Entry 9E1W (electron microscopy, 3.20 A resolution); this record covers chains J and W of the 11 polymer chains in the assembly.

# Chain J
Molecule: 152-nt DNA strand
From: Homo sapiens
Sequence (152 nucleotides; each row starts with the number of its first residue; numbers below 1 keep their minus sign (DC-75 is residue -75)):
   -75 CCCTGGAGAATCCCGGTGCCGAGGCCGCTCAATTGGTCGTAGACAGCTCT
   -25 AGCACCGCTTAAACGCACGTACGCGCTGTCCCCCGCGTTTTAACCGCCAA
    25 GGGGATTACTCCCTAGTCTCCAGGCACGTGTCAGATATATACATCCTGTG
    75 CA

# Chain W
Protein: SWI/SNF-related matrix-associated actin-dependent regulator of chromatin subfamily A member 5
From: Homo sapiens
UniProtKB: O60264 (SMCA5_HUMAN); residues 1-1052 here = UniProt positions 1-1052
Chain sequence (1052 residues; each row starts with the number of its first residue):
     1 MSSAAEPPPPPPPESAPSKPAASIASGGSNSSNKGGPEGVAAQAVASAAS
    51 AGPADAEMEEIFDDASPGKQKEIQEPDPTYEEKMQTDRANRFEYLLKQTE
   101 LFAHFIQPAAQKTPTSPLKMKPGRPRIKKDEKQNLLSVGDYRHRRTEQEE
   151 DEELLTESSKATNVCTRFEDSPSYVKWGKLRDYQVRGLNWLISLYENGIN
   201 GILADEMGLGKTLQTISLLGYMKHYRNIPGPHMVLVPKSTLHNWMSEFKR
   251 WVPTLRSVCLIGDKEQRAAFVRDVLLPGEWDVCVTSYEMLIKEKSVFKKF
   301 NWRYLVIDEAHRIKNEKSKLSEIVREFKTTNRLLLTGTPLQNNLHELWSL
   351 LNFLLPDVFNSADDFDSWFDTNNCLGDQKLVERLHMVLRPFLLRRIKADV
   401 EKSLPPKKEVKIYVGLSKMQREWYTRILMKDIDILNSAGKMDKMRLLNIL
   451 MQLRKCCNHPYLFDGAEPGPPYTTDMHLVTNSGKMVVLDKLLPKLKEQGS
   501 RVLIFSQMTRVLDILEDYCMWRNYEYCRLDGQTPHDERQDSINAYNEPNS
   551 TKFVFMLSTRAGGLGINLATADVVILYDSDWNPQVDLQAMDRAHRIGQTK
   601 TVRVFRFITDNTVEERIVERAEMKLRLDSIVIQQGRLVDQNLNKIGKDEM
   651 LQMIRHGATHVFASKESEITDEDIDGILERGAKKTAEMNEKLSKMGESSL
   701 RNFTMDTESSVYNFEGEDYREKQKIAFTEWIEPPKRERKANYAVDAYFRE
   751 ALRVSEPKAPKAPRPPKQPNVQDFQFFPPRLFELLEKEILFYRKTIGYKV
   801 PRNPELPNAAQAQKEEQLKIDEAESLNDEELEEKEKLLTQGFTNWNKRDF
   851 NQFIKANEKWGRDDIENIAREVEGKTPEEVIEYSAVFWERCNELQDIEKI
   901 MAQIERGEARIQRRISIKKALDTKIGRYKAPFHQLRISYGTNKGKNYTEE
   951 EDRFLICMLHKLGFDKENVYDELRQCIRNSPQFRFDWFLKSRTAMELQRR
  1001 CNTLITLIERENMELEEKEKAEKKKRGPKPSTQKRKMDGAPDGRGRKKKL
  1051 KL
Unresolved in the structure: 1-167, 364-376, 431-442, 635-1052
Residues lining bound ligands: ADP (adenosine-5'-diphosphate): Arg181, Tyr183, Gln184, Met207, Gly208, Leu209, Gly210, Lys211, Thr212, Leu213, Glu247, Trp251, Arg595, Ile596
Swiss-Prot annotation at these positions:
  - motif: Asp308 to His311 (DEAH box)
  - binding site (ATP): Asp205 to Thr212
  - modified residue: Ser2 (N-acetylserine), Ser66 (Phosphoserine), Thr113 (Phosphothreonine), Ser116 (Phosphoserine), Ser137 (Phosphoserine), Ser171 (Phosphoserine), Lys440 (N6-acetyllysine), Ser755 (Phosphoserine), Ser825 (Phosphoserine)
  - cross-link (Glycyl lysine isopeptide (Lys-Gly)): Lys83 (interchain with G-Cter in SUMO2), Lys644 (interchain with G-Cter in SUMO2), Lys647 (interchain with G-Cter in SUMO2), Lys694 (interchain with G-Cter in SUMO2), Lys722 (interchain with G-Cter in SUMO2), Lys735 (interchain with G-Cter in SUMO2), Lys966 (interchain with G-Cter in SUMO2)
  - mutagenesis: Lys211 (K211R: Abolishes ATP hydrolysis. Binds to chromatin itself, but abolishes the chromatin binding of the cohesin complex component RAD21)
What the authors report for this chain:
  - mutagenesis - K455A, R538A: decreased catalytic activity (chromatin remodeling activity)
  - mutagenesis - R620A/K624A: decreased catalytic activity on remodeling

# How chain J and chain W interact
Contacting residue pairs (29):
  DG-24(J) with Leu447(W), phosphate contact; Asn448(W), base contact
  DC-23(J) with Arg445(W), salt bridge to the phosphate; Leu447(W), phosphate contact; Asn448(W), sugar contact
  DA-22(J) with Met451(W), sugar contact; Lys455(W), salt bridge to the phosphate; Met508(W), phosphate contact
  DC-21(J) with Met508(W), phosphate contact; Thr509(W), hydrogen bond to the phosphate; Arg510(W), hydrogen bond to the phosphate
  DC-20(J) with Thr509(W), phosphate contact; Asp530(W), phosphate contact; Gly531(W), phosphate contact; Ser558(W), hydrogen bond to the phosphate; Arg560(W), sugar contact; Ala561(W), phosphate contact
  DG-19(J) with Gly531(W), phosphate contact; Arg538(W), salt bridge to the phosphate; Ala561(W), phosphate contact; Gly562(W), hydrogen bond to the phosphate
  DC-18(J) with Lys238(W), phosphate contact; Ser239(W), phosphate contact; Glu288(W), sugar contact; His535(W), salt bridge to the phosphate
  DT-17(J) with Lys238(W), salt bridge to the phosphate; Met289(W), phosphate contact
  DT-16(J) with Asp263(W), phosphate contact; Arg267(W), salt bridge to the phosphate
Other interface residues (no listed pair), chain W (26 interface residues in all): Gly262, Lys264, Gln452, Gln507

# In short
Chain J and chain W form an interface of 9 and 26 residues respectively; the contacts include 4 hydrogen bonds
and 6 salt bridges. Polar contacts include DC-21(J)-Thr509(W), DC-21(J)-Arg510(W) and DC-20(J)-Ser558(W). The
paper reports that K455A and R538A of chain W reduce catalytic activity (chromatin remodeling activity);
R620A/K624A of chain W reduce catalytic activity on remodeling.
Here chain J is a 152-nt DNA strand and chain W is SWI/SNF-related matrix-associated actin-dependent regulator
of chromatin subfamily A member 5, both from Homo sapiens. Entry 9E1W (Snf2h bound nucleosome complex -
ClassC3) was determined by electron microscopy (same publication as 9E1L, 9E1M, 9E1N, 9E1O, 9E1P, 9E1Q and 4
further entries).
